PDB entry 3VHK | X-ray diffraction, 2.49 A resolution | chain A

[Chain A]
Protein: Vascular endothelial growth factor receptor 2
From: Homo sapiens
Notes: EC 2.7.10.1
Reference sequence: P35968 (VGFR2_HUMAN); residue numbers follow UniProt; this construct covers 806-1171
Sequence (368 residues; numbered 804 to 1171; the number before each row is that of its first residue):
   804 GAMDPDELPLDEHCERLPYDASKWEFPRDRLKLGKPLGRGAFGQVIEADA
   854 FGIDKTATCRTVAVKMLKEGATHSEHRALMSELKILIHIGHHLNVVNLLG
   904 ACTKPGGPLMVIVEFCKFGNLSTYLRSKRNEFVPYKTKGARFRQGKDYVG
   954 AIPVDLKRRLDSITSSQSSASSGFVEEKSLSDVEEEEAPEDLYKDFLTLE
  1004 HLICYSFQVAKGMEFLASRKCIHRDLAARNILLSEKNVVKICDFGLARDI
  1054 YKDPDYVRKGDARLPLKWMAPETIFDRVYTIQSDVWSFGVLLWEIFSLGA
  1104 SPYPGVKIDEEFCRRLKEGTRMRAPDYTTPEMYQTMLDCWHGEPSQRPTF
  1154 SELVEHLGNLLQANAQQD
Not modelled in the structure: 804-813, 940-995, 1063-1064, 1169-1171
Sequence notes: expression tag (804-805)
Residues lining bound ligands: BPK ({3-[(5-methyl-2-phenyl-1,3-oxazol-4-yl)methoxy]phenyl}methanol): V848, A866, K868, E885, L889, I892, V898, V914, V916, L1019, I1025, H1026, L1035, I1044, C1045, D1046, F1047
Swiss-Prot annotation at these positions:
  - active site: D1028 (Proton acceptor)
  - binding site (ATP): L840 to V848, K868
  - modified residue: Y951 (Phosphotyrosine), S982 (Phosphoserine), S984 (Phosphoserine), Y996 (Phosphotyrosine), Y1054 (Phosphotyrosine), Y1059 (Phosphotyrosine)
  - natural variant: V848 (V848E: Strongly reduced autophosphorylation and kinase activity), G873 (G873R: In a colorectal cancer sample), P1147 (P1147S: In HCI)
  - mutagenesis: K868 (K868M: Loss of enzyme activity), Y951 (Y951F: Abolishes reorganization of the actin cytoskeleton and cell migration in response to VEGFA), Y996 (Y996F: Strongly reduced autophosphorylation. Reduces phosphorylation of PLCG1), C1045 (C1045A: Significantly higher kinase activity), Y1054 (Y1054F: Strongly reduced autophosphorylation. Abolishes phosphorylation of downstream signaling proteins; when associated with F-1059), Y1059 (Y1059F: Strongly reduced autophosphorylation. Abolishes phosphorylation of downstream signaling proteins; when associated with F-1054)

[Overview]
Bound to chain A: compound BPK. Curated annotation (UniProt) lists active-site residue D1028, 10 ATP-binding
residues and 6 mutagenesis sites.
Chain A is Vascular endothelial growth factor receptor 2 (Homo sapiens); the structure, Crystal structure of
the VEGFR2 kinase domain in complex with a back pocket binder, was determined by X-ray diffraction, deposited
together with 3VID.
